Entry 2AFH (X-ray diffraction, 2.10 A resolution); this record covers chains B and E of the 6 polymer chains in the assembly.

# Chain B
Name: Nitrogenase molybdenum-iron protein
Source organism: Azotobacter vinelandii
Notes: EC 1.18.6.1
Reference sequence: P07329 (NIFK_AZOVI); residues 2-523 here correspond to UniProt positions 1-522 (UniProt number = residue number - 1)
Chain sequence (522 residues; each row starts with the number of its first residue):
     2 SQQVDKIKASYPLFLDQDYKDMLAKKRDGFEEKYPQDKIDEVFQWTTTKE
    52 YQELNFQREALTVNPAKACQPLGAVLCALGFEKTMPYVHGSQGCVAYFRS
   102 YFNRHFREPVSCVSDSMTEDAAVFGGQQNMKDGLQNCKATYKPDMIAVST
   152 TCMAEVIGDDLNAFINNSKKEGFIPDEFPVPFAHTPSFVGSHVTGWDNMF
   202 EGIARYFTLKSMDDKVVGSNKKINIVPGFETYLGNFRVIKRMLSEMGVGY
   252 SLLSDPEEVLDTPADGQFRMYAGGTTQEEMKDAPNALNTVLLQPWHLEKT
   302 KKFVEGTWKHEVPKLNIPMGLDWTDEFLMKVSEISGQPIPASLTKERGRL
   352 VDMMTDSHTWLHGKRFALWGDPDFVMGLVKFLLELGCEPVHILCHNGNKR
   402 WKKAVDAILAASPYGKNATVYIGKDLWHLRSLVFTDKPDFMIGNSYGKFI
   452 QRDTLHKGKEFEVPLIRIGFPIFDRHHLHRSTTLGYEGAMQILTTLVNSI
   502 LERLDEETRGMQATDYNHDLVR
Ion coordination: fe(8)-S(7) cluster Fe: Cys-70, Cys-95, Cys-153 (shared with 3 residues of chain A); Ca2+ site 1: Arg-108, Glu-109 (shared with 2 residues of chain D); Ca2+ site 2: Asp-353, Asp-357 (shared with 2 residues of chain D)
Ligand contacts: fe(8)-S(7) cluster (CLF): Cys-70, Pro-72, Ser-92, Gly-94, Cys-95, Tyr-98, Phe-99, Thr-152, Cys-153, Ser-188

# Chain E
Name: Nitrogenase iron protein 1
Source organism: Azotobacter vinelandii
Notes: EC 1.18.6.1
Reference sequence: P00459 (NIFH1_AZOVI); numbering as in UniProt (aligned over 1-289)
Chain sequence (289 residues; each row starts with the number of its first residue):
     1 AMRQCAIYGKGGIGKSTTTQNLVAALAEMGKKVMIVGCDPKADSTRLILH
    51 SKAQNTIMEMAAEAGTVEDLELEDVLKAGYGGVKCVESGGPEPGVGCAGR
   101 GVITAINFLEEEGAYEDDLDFVFYDVLGDVVCGGFAMPIRENKAQEIYIV
   151 CSGEMMAMYAANNISKGIVKYANSGSVRLGGLICNSRNTDREDELIIALA
   201 NKLGTQMIHFVPRDNVVQRAEIRRMTVIEYDPKAKQADEYRALARKVVDN
   251 KLLVIPNPITMDELEELLMEFGIMEVEDESIVGKTAEEV
Ion coordination: 4Fe-4S cluster Fe: Cys-97, Cys-132 (shared with 2 residues of chain F)
Ligand contacts: 4Fe-4S cluster (SF4): Gly-96, Cys-97, Ala-98, Gly-99, Cys-132, Gly-133, Gly-134, Phe-135

# Interface between chain B and chain E
Pairs across the interface (6):
  Val-124(B) with Ile-103(E), hydrophobic
  Phe-125(B) with Thr-104(E); Asn-107(E)
  Val-157(B) with Arg-100(E), hydrogen bond (backbone-side chain)
  Ile-158(B) with Arg-100(E), hydrogen bond (backbone-side chain)
  Asp-161(B) with Val-95(E)
Interface residues without a listed pair, chain B (6 interface residues in all): Gly-159
Interface residues without a listed pair, chain E (6 interface residues in all): Val-67

# In short
The chain B/chain E interface involves 6 residues from each chain, with 2 hydrogen bonds. Polar contacts
include Val-157(B)/Arg-100(E) and Ile-158(B)/Arg-100(E). Chain B binds fe(8)-S(7) cluster. Bound to chain E:
4Fe-4S cluster. Cys-70(B), Cys-95(B) and Cys-153(B) coordinate a fe(8)-S(7) cluster Fe ion.
Chain B is Nitrogenase molybdenum-iron protein and chain E is Nitrogenase iron protein 1, both from
Azotobacter vinelandii; the structure, Crystal Structure of Nucleotide-Free Av2-Av1 Complex, was determined by
X-ray diffraction, deposited together with 4WZB and 2AFI.
